1WQ5 - chain A; structure by X-ray diffraction, 2.30 A resolution.

[Chain A]
Molecule: Tryptophan synthase alpha chain
Source organism: Escherichia coli
Notes: EC 4.2.1.20
UniProtKB: P0A877 (TRPA_ECOLI); numbering as in UniProt (aligned over 1-268)
Amino-acid sequence (268 residues; row label = number of the first residue in the row):
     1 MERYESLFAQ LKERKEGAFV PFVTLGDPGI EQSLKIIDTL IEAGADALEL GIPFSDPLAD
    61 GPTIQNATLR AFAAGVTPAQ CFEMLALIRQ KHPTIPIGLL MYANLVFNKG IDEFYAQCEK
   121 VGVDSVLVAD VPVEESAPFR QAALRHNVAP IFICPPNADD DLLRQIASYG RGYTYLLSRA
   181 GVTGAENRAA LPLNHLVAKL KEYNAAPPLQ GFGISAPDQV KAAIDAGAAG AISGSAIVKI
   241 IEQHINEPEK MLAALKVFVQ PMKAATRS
Not modelled in the structure: 57-64, 184-185
Swiss-Prot annotation at these positions:
  - active site (Proton acceptor): Glu-49, Asp-60
  - natural variant: Leu-209 to Ile-224 (sequence variant, change not given here; In mutant TrpA46-Asp-PR3)

[In short]
Curated annotation (UniProt) lists active-site residues Glu-49 and Asp-60.
Chain A is Tryptophan synthase alpha chain (Escherichia coli); the structure, Crystal structure of tryptophan
synthase alpha-subunit from Escherichia coli, was determined by X-ray diffraction, deposited together with
1V7Y.
